Entry 5N9N (X-ray diffraction, 1.84 A resolution); this record covers chain A.

Chain A:
Name: Casein kinase II subunit alpha
Organism: Homo sapiens
Notes: EC 2.7.11.1
Reference sequence: P68400 (CSK21_HUMAN); residue numbers follow UniProt; this construct covers 1-335
Amino-acid sequence (335 residues; each row starts with the number of its first residue):
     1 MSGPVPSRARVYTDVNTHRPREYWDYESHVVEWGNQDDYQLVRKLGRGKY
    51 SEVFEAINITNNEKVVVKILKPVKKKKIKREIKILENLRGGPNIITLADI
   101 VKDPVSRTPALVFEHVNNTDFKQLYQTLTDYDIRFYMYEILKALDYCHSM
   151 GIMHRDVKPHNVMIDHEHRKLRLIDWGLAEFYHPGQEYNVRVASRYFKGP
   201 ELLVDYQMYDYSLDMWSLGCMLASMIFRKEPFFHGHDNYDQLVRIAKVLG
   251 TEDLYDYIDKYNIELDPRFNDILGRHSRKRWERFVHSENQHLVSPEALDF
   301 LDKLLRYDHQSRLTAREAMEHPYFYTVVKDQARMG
Unresolved in the structure: 1, 331-335
Small-molecule neighbours: ATP-competitive (KC5; (4Z)-7,9-bis(chloranyl)-4-[[(4-methoxyphenyl)amino]methylidene]-8-oxidanyl-1,2-dihydrodibenzofuran-3-one): R43, L45, S51, V53, V66, K68, E81, I95, F113, E114, H115, V116, N118, M163, I174, D175, W176
Curated features (UniProtKB/Swiss-Prot):
  - region: Q36 to L41 (Interaction with beta subunit)
  - active site: D156 (Proton acceptor)
  - binding site (ATP): L45 to V53, K68
  - natural variant: R47 (R47Q: In OCNDS), Y50 (Y50S: In OCNDS), D175 (D175G: In OCNDS), K198 (K198R: In OCNDS)
What the authors report for this chain:
  - binding site for ATP-competitive: V66, K68, F113, V116, M163, I174, D175

Summary:
Chain A binds ATP-competitive. From UniProt: active-site residue D156 and 10 ATP-binding residues. The paper
reports a binding site for ATP-competitive at V66, K68 and F113 among others.
Chain A is Casein kinase II subunit alpha (Homo sapiens); the structure, Crystal structure of human Protein
kinase CK2 catalytic subunit in complex with the ATP-competitive, tight-binding dibenzofuran ..., was
determined by X-ray diffraction, deposited together with 5N9K.
